PDB entry 8Y1Z | X-ray diffraction, 1.91 A resolution | chains A and B

[Chain A]
Name: Induced myeloid leukemia cell differentiation protein Mcl-1
Organism: Homo sapiens
Reference sequence: Q07820 (MCL1_HUMAN); residue numbers follow UniProt; this construct covers 171-327
Chain sequence (157 residues; each row starts with the number of its first residue):
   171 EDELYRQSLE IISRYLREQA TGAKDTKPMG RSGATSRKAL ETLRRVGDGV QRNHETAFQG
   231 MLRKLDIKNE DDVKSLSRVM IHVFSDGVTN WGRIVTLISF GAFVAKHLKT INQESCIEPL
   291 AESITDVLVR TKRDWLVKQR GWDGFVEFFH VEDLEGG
Disordered / not traced: 325-327
Swiss-Prot annotation at these positions:
  - motif: Ala209 to Asn223 (BH3), His252 to Ala272 (BH1), Asp304 to Phe319 (BH2)
  - cross-link (Glycyl lysine isopeptide (Lys-Gly)): Lys194 (interchain with G-Cter in ubiquitin), Lys197 (interchain with G-Cter in ubiquitin)

[Chain B]
Name: Short BH3 peptide from Bcl-2 homologous antagonist/killer
Reference sequence: Q16611 (BAK_HUMAN); numbering as in UniProt (aligned over 72-87)
Chain sequence (16 residues; each row starts with the number of its first residue):
    72 GQVGRQLAII GDDINR

[How chain A and chain B interact]
Pairs across the interface (42):
  Val216(A) - Ile85(B)  hydrophobic
  Val220(A) - Ile85(B)  hydrophobic
  His224(A) - Ile81(B)
  His224(A) - Ile85(B)
  Ala227(A) - Gln77(B)
  Ala227(A) - Ile81(B)  hydrophobic
  Phe228(A) - Ile81(B)  hydrophobic
  Met231(A) - Val74(B)  hydrophobic
  Met231(A) - Gln77(B)
  Met231(A) - Leu78(B)  hydrophobic
  Lys234(A) - Gly72(B)  hydrogen bond (side chain-backbone)
  Lys234(A) - Gln73(B)
  Lys234(A) - Val74(B)
  Leu235(A) - Val74(B)  hydrophobic
  Val249(A) - Val74(B)  hydrophobic
  Val249(A) - Gly75(B)
  Val249(A) - Leu78(B)  hydrophobic
  His252(A) - Gly75(B)
  His252(A) - Arg76(B)  hydrogen bond (backbone-side chain)
  Val253(A) - Gly75(B)
  Val253(A) - Arg76(B)  hydrogen bond (backbone-side chain)
  Val253(A) - Leu78(B)  hydrophobic
  Val253(A) - Ala79(B)
  Asp256(A) - Arg76(B)  salt bridge
  Asn260(A) - Gly82(B)
  Asn260(A) - Asp83(B)  hydrogen bond
  Asn260(A) - Asn86(B)
  Trp261(A) - Asn86(B)  hydrogen bond (backbone-side chain)
  Gly262(A) - Gly82(B)
  Gly262(A) - Ile85(B)
  Gly262(A) - Asn86(B)  hydrogen bond (backbone-side chain)
  Arg263(A) - Ala79(B)
  Arg263(A) - Gly82(B)  hydrogen bond (backbone-backbone)
  Arg263(A) - Asp83(B)  salt bridge
  Val265(A) - Ile85(B)  hydrophobic
  Thr266(A) - Leu78(B)
  Thr266(A) - Ile81(B)
  Thr266(A) - Gly82(B)
  Thr266(A) - Ile85(B)
  Leu267(A) - Leu78(B)  hydrophobic
  Phe318(A) - Asn86(B)
  Phe319(A) - Ile85(B)
Also at the interface, not in a pair above, chain A (24 interface residues in all): Ser255, Val258, Phe270
Also at the interface, not in a pair above, chain B (14 interface residues in all): Asp84

[In short]
24 residues of chain A face 14 of chain B across their interface; the contacts include 7 hydrogen bonds and 2
salt bridges. Among the polar pairs are Asp256(A)-Arg76(B), Arg263(A)-Asp83(B) and Lys234(A)-Gly72(B).
Here chain A is Induced myeloid leukemia cell differentiation protein Mcl-1 (Homo sapiens) and chain B is
Short BH3 peptide from Bcl-2 homologous antagonist/killer. Entry 8Y1Z (Crystal structure of the Mcl-1 in
complex with a Short BH3 peptide of BAK) was determined by X-ray diffraction (same publication as 8Y1Y and
8Y20).
